Entry 7NKY (electron microscopy, 3.20 A resolution); this record covers chains N and c of the 27 polymer chains in the assembly.

# Chain N
Molecule: 138-nt DNA strand
Sequence (138 nucleotides; row label = number of the first residue in the row; note: 10 numbers in that range are skipped by the numbering (no residue carries them; nothing is unmodelled there); numbers below 1 keep their minus sign (DC-75 is residue -75)):
   -75 CTAGCACAGGG
   -54 TGTCTGCTTATCGGTAGAGTGTCAATCCCCTTGGCGGTTAAAACGCGGGG
    -4 GACAGCGCGTACGTGCGTTTAAGCGGTGCTAGAGCTGTCTACGACCAATT
    46 GAGCGGCCTCGGCACCGGGATTCTGAT

# Chain c
Molecule: Histone H2A type 1
From: Xenopus laevis
UniProt: P06897 (H2A1_XENLA); residues 0-129 here correspond to UniProt positions 1-130 (UniProt number = residue number + 1)
Sequence (130 residues; each row starts with the number of its first residue; numbering starts at 0):
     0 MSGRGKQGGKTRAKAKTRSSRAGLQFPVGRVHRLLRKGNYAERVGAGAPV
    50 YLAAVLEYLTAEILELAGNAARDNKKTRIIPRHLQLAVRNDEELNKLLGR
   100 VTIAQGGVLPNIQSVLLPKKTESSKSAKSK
Unresolved in the structure: 0-15, 118-129
Construct notes: conflict Arg99 (Gly100 in P06897), Ser123 (Ala124 in P06897)
Swiss-Prot annotation at these positions:
  - modified residue: Ser1 (N-acetylserine), Lys5 (N6-(2-hydroxyisobutyryl)lysine), Lys9 (N6-(2-hydroxyisobutyryl)lysine), Lys36 (N6-(2-hydroxyisobutyryl)lysine), Lys74 (N6-(2-hydroxyisobutyryl)lysine), Lys75 (N6-(2-hydroxyisobutyryl)lysine), Lys95 (N6-(2-hydroxyisobutyryl)lysine), Gln104 (N5-methylglutamine), Lys118 (N6-(2-hydroxyisobutyryl)lysine)
  - cross-link (Glycyl lysine isopeptide (Lys-Gly)): Lys13 (interchain with G-Cter in ubiquitin), Lys15 (interchain with G-Cter in ubiquitin), Lys119 (interchain with G-Cter in ubiquitin)

# How chain N and chain c interact
Pairs across the interface - 16 pairs, chain N then chain c:
  DC37(N) with Arg42(c), hydrogen bond to the base
  DG38(N) with Arg42(c), hydrogen bond to the sugar; Val43(c), hydrogen bond to the phosphate; Gly44(c), phosphate contact; Ala45(c), hydrogen bond to the phosphate
  DA39(N) with His31(c), salt bridge to the phosphate; Arg35(c), salt bridge to the phosphate; Glu41(c), sugar contact; Arg42(c), phosphate contact; Val43(c), hydrogen bond to the phosphate
  DG48(N) with Arg29(c), sugar contact
  DG57(N) with Thr76(c), phosphate contact; Arg77(c), sugar contact
  DC58(N) with Lys75(c), salt bridge to the phosphate; Thr76(c), hydrogen bond to the phosphate; Arg77(c), hydrogen bond to the phosphate
Interface residues without a listed pair, chain N (8 interface residues in all): DC49, DA59
Interface residues without a listed pair, chain c (12 interface residues in all): Pro26

# Summary
8 residues of chain N and 12 residues of chain c are in contact, with 7 hydrogen bonds and 3 salt bridges.
Polar contacts include DC37(N)-Arg42(c), DG38(N)-Arg42(c) and DG38(N)-Val43(c).
Here chain N is a 138-nt DNA strand and chain c is Histone H2A type 1 (Xenopus laevis). Entry 7NKY (RNA
Polymerase II-Spt4/5-nucleosome-FACT structure) was determined by electron microscopy.
